Entry 5GMK (electron microscopy, 3.40 A resolution); this record covers chains A and M of the 45 polymer chains in the assembly.

Chain A:
Protein: Pre-mRNA-splicing factor 8
From: Saccharomyces cerevisiae S288C
UniProtKB: P33334 (PRP8_YEAST); residues 1-2413 here = UniProt positions 1-2413
Sequence (2413 residues; row label = number of the first residue in the row):
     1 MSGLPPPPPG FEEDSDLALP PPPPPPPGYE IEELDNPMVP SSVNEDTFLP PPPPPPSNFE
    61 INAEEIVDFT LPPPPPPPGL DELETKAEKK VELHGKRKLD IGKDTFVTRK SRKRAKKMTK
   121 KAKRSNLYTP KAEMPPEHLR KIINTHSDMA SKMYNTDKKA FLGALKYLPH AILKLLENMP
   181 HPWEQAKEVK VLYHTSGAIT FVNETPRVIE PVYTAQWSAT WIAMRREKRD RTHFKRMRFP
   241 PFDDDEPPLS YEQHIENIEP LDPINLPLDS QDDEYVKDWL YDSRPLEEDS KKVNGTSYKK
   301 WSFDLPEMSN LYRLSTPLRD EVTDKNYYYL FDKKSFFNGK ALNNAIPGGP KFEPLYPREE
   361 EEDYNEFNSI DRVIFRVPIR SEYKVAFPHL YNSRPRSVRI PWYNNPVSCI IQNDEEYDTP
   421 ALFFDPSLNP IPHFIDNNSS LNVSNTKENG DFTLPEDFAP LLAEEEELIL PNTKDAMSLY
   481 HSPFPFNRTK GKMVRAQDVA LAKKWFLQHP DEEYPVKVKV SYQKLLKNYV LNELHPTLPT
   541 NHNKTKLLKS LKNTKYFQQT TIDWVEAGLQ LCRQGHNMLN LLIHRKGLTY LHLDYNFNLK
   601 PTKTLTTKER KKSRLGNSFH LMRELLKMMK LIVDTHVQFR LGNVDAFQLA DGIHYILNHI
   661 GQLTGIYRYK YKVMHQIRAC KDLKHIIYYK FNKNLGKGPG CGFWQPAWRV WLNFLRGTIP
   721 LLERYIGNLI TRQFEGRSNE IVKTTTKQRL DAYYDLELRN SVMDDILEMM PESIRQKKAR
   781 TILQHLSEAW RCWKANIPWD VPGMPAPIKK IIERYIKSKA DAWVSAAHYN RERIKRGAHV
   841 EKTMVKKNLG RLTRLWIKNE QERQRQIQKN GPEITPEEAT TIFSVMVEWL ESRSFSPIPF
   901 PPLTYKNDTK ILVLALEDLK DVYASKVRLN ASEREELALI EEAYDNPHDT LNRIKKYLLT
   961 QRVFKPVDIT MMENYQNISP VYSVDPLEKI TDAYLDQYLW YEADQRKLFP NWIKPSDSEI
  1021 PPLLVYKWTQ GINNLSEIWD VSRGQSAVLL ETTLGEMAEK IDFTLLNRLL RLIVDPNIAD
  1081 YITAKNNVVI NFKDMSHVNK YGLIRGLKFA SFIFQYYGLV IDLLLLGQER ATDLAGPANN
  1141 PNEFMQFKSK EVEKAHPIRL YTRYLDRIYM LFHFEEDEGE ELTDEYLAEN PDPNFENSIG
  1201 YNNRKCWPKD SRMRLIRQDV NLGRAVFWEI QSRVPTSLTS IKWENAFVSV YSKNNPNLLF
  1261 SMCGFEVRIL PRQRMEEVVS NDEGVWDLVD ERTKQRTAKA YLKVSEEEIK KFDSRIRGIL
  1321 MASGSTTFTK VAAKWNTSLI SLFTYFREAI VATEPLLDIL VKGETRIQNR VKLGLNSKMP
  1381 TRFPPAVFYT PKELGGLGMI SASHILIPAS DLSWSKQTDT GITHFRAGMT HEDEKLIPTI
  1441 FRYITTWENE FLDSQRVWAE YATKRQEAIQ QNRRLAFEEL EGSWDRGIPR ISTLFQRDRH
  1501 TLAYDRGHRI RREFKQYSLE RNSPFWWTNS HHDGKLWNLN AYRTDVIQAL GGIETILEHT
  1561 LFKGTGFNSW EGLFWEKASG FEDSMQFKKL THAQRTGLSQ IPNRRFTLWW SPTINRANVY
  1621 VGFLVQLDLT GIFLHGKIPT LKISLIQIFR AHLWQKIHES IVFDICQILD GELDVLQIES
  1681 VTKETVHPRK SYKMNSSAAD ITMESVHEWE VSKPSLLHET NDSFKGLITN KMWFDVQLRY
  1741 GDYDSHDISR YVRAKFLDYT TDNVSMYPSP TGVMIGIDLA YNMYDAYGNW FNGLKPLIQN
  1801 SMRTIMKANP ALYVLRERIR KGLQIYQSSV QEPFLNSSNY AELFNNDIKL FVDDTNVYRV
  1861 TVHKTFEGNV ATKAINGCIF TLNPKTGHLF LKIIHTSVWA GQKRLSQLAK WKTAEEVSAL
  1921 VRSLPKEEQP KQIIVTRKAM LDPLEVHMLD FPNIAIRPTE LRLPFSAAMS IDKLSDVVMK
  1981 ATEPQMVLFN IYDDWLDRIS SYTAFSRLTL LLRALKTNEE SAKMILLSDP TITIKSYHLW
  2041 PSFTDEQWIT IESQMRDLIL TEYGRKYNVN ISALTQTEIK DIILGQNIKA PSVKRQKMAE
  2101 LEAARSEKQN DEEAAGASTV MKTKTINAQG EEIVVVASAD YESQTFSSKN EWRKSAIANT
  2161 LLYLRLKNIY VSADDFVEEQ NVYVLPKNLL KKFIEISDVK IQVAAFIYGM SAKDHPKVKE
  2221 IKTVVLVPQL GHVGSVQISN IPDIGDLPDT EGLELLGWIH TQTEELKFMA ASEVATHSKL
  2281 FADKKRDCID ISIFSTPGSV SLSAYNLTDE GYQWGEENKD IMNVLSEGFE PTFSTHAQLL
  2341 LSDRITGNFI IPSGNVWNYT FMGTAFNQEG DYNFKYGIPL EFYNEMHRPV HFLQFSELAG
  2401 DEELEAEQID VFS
Disordered / not traced: 1-126, 432-449, 1578-1598, 1830-1839, 2086-2413
Swiss-Prot annotation at these positions:
  - region: Met-1585 to Leu-1598 (Important for branch point selection)
  - mutagenesis: His-1658 (H1658S: No effect on viability), Glu-1684 (E1684Q: No effect on viability), His-1687 (H1687S: No effect on viability), Asp-1700 (D1700N: No effect on viability), Asp-1735 (D1735N: No effect on viability), Asp-1853 (D1853A: Alters protein folding. Severely impaired growth. Strongly reduced growth at 35 degrees Celsius; when associated with A-1854; D1853N: Reduced growth at 30 degrees Celsius ...), Asp-1854 (D1854A: Reduced growth at 30 degrees Celsius. Strongly reduced growth at 16 degrees Celsius. Strongly reduced growth at 35 degrees Celsius; when associated with A-1853 ...), Thr-1855 (T1855A: Reduced growth at 30 degrees Celsius. Strongly reduced growth at 16 degrees Celsius), Thr-1936 (T1936A: Reduced growth at 30 degrees Celsius. Strongly reduced growth at 16 degrees Celsius), Arg-1937 (R1937K: Severely impaired growth. Reduced growth at 30 degrees Celsius. Strongly reduced growth at 16 degrees Celsius)

Chain M:
Molecule: Intron_BPS
From: Saccharomyces cerevisiae S288c
Sequence (29 nucleotides; each row starts with the number of its first residue):
   482 UUUUAAGAAC UAGAUACUAA CACAUUUUU

Chain A / chain M interface:
Contacting residue pairs - 32 pairs, chain A then chain M:
  Lys-842(A) with C504(M), salt bridge to the phosphate
  Ser-925(A) with U507(M), phosphate contact; U508(M), hydrogen bond to the phosphate
  Lys-926(A) with U507(M), phosphate contact
  Val-927(A) with U506(M), sugar contact
  Met-972(A) with A505(M), base contact
  Ala-1322(A) with A503(M), phosphate contact; C504(M), phosphate contact
  Gly-1324(A) with A503(M), sugar contact
  Ser-1325(A) with A503(M), hydrogen bond to the sugar
  Lys-1334(A) with U506(M), base contact
  Thr-1337(A) with U507(M), hydrogen bond to the base; U508(M), sugar contact
  Arg-1521(A) with U507(M), salt bridge to the phosphate
  Pro-1524(A) with U507(M), sugar contact; U508(M), sugar contact
  Phe-1525(A) with U508(M), phosphate contact
  Ser-1530(A) with U510(M), phosphate contact
  Lys-1535(A) with U509(M), hydrogen bond to the sugar; U510(M), sugar contact
  Gln-1600(A) with U506(M), hydrogen bond to the base
  Gln-1647(A) with U496(M), base contact
  Arg-1650(A) with A495(M), hydrogen bond to the base
  Lys-1903(A) with C491(M), phosphate contact; U492(M), phosphate contact
  Arg-1904(A) with U492(M), hydrogen bond to the phosphate; A493(M), salt bridge to the phosphate
  Leu-1905(A) with U492(M), hydrogen bond to the phosphate
  Ser-1906(A) with U492(M), hydrogen bond to the phosphate; A493(M), hydrogen bond to the phosphate
  Gln-1907(A) with A493(M), hydrogen bond to the phosphate; G494(M), hydrogen bond to the phosphate
Interface residues without a listed pair, chain A (30 interface residues in all): Met-1321, Ser-1323, Thr-1326, Lys-1330, Ala-1333, Asn-1522, Ser-1523

In short:
The interface between chain A and chain M involves 30 residues on one side and 14 on the other, with 12
hydrogen bonds and 3 salt bridges. Among the polar pairs are Thr-1337(A)/U507(M), Gln-1600(A)/U506(M) and
Arg-1650(A)/A495(M).
Here chain A is Pre-mRNA-splicing factor 8 (Saccharomyces cerevisiae S288C) and chain M is Intron_BPS
(Saccharomyces cerevisiae S288c). Entry 5GMK (Cryo-EM structure of the Catalytic Step I spliceosome (C
complex) at 3.4 angstrom resolution) was determined by electron microscopy.
